PDB entry 1G9V | X-ray diffraction, 1.85 A resolution | chains A and C of the 4 polymer chains in the assembly

[Chain A]
Name: Hemoglobin alpha chain
Organism: Homo sapiens
Reference sequence: P69905 (HBA_HUMAN); residues 1-141 here = UniProt positions 1-141
Chain sequence (141 residues; numbered 1 to 141; the number before each row is that of its first residue):
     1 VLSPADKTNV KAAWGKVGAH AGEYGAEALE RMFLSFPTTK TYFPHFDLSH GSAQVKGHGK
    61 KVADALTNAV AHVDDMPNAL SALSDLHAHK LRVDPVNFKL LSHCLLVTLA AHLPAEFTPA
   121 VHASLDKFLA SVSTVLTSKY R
UniProt features mapped onto this chain:
  - site: K61 (Not glycated)
  - natural variant: D6 (A6D: In J-Toronto; this construct carries the variant), A13 (A13D: In J-Paris 1/J-Aljezur), E27 (A27E: In Shenyang; this construct carries the variant), K61 (K61N: In Zambia; deletion: In Clinic), D64 (A64D: In Pontoise; this construct carries the variant), D75 (D75A: In Lille; D75G: In Chapel Hill; D75N: In G-Pest), A111 (A111D: In Petah Tikva)
Bound ions: heme Fe near H87 (its only coordinating residue here)
Small-molecule neighbours:
  - heme (HEM): M32, T39, Y42, F43, H45, F46, H58, K61, V62, A65, L66, L83, L86, H87, L91, V93, N97, F98, L101, V132, L136
  - RQ3 (2-{4-[(3,5-dimethylanilino)-carbonyl-methyl]-phenoxy}-2-methylpropionic acid), molecule 1: F36, V96, K99, L100, H103, D126, A130
  - RQ3, molecule 2: P95, T137, Y140, R141
What the authors report for this chain:
  - binding site for RQ3: F36, V96, K99, L100, H103, R141
  - conformationally variable residues (side-chain flip): K99
  - mutagenesis - D126N, R141H: increased binding to oxygen (citing earlier work)

[Chain C]
Name: Hemoglobin alpha chain
Organism: Homo sapiens
Reference sequence: P69905 (HBA_HUMAN); residues 401-541 here correspond to UniProt positions 1-141 (UniProt number = residue number - 400)
Chain sequence (141 residues; row label = number of the first residue in the row):
   401 VLSPADKTNV KAAWGKVGAH AGEYGAEALE RMFLSFPTTK TYFPHFDLSH GSAQVKGHGK
   461 KVADALTNAV AHVDDMPNAL SALSDLHAHK LRVDPVNFKL LSHCLLVTLA AHLPAEFTPA
   521 VHASLDKFLA SVSTVLTSKY R
UniProt features mapped onto this chain:
  - site: K461 (Not glycated)
Bound ions: heme Fe near H487 (its only coordinating residue here)
Small-molecule neighbours:
  - heme (HEM): M432, T439, Y442, F443, H445, F446, H458, K461, V462, A465, L466, L483, L486, H487, L491, V493, N497, F498, L501, V532, L536
  - RQ3 (2-{4-[(3,5-dimethylanilino)-carbonyl-methyl]-phenoxy}-2-methylpropionic acid), molecule 1: F436, V496, K499, L500, H503, D526, A530
  - RQ3, molecule 2: P495, T537, Y540, R541
What the authors report for this chain:
  - binding site for RQ3: P495, K499, T537, Y540, R541
  - conformationally variable residues (side-chain flip): K499

[How chain A and chain C interact]
Pairs across the interface (4):
  D126(A) - R541(C)  salt bridge
  K127(A) - R541(C)  hydrogen bond (side chain-backbone)
  R141(A) - D526(C)  salt bridge
  R141(A) - K527(C)  hydrogen bond (backbone-side chain)
Also at the interface, not in a pair above, chain A (5 interface residues in all): V1, A130
Also at the interface, not in a pair above, chain C (5 interface residues in all): A530, S538
The authors on this interface:
  - specific contacts: R541(C)-D126(A), R541(C)-K127(A)

[Overview]
Chain A and chain C each contribute 5 residues to their interface, with 2 hydrogen bonds and 2 salt bridges.
Polar pairs include D126(A)-R541(C), R141(A)-D526(C) and K127(A)-R541(C). The authors report contacts between
R541(C) and D126(A) and R541(C) and K127(A). From the paper: a binding site for RQ3 at F36(A), V96(A) and
P495(C) among others; D126N and R141H of chain A increase binding to oxygen.
Both chains are Hemoglobin alpha chain (Homo sapiens). Entry 1G9V (High resolution crystal structure of deoxy
hemoglobin complexed with a potent allosteric effector) was determined by X-ray diffraction.
